Entry 5AY8 (X-ray diffraction, 2.80 A resolution); this record covers chains C and I of the 10 polymer chains in the assembly.

Chain C:
Protein: Histone H2A type 1-B/E
Organism: Homo sapiens
UniProt: P04908 (H2A1B_HUMAN); residues 0-129 here correspond to UniProt positions 1-130 (UniProt number = residue number + 1)
Sequence (133 residues; numbered -3 to 129; the number before each row is that of its first residue; numbers below 1 keep their minus sign (Gly-3 is residue -3)):
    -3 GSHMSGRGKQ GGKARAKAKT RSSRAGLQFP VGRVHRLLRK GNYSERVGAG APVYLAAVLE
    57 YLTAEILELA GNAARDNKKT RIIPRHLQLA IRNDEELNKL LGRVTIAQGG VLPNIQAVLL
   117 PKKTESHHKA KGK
Not modelled in the structure: -3 to 13, 119-129
Differences from the reference sequence: expression tag (-3 to -1)
Swiss-Prot annotation at these positions:
  - modified residue: Ser1 (N-acetylserine), Arg3 (Citrulline), Lys5 (N6-(2-hydroxyisobutyryl)lysine), Lys9 (N6-(2-hydroxyisobutyryl)lysine), Lys13 (N6-(beta-hydroxybutyryl)lysine), Lys36 (N6-(2-hydroxyisobutyryl)lysine), Lys74 (N6-(2-hydroxyisobutyryl)lysine), Lys75 (N6-(2-hydroxyisobutyryl)lysine), Lys95 (N6-(2-hydroxyisobutyryl)lysine), Gln104 (N5-methylglutamine), Lys118 (N6-(2-hydroxyisobutyryl)lysine), Lys119 (N6-crotonyllysine), Thr120 (Phosphothreonine), Lys125 (N6-crotonyllysine)
  - cross-link (Glycyl lysine isopeptide (Lys-Gly)): Lys13 (interchain with G-Cter in ubiquitin), Lys15 (interchain with G-Cter in ubiquitin), Lys119 (interchain with G-Cter in ubiquitin)

Chain I:
Molecule: 146-nt DNA strand
Organism: Homo sapiens
Sequence (146 nucleotides; numbered 1 to 146; the number before each row is that of its first residue):
     1 ATCAATATCC ACCTGCAGAT TCTACCAAAA GTGTATTTGG AAACTGCTCC ATCAAAAGGC
    61 ATGTTCAGCT GAATTCAGCT GAACATGCCT TTTGATGGAG CAGTTTCCAA ATACACTTTT
   121 GGTAGAATCT GCAGGTGGAT ATTGAT
Not modelled in the structure: 146

Chain C / chain I interface:
Pairs across the interface (13; chain C residue first):
  Ala14(C) with DG31(I), phosphate contact
  Lys15(C) with DA30(I), phosphate contact; DG31(I), hydrogen bond to the phosphate
  Thr16(C) with DA30(I), phosphate contact
  Arg17(C) with DA30(I), salt bridge to the phosphate
  Arg20(C) with DG31(I), salt bridge to the phosphate
  Gly28(C) with DA29(I), phosphate contact; DA30(I), phosphate contact
  Arg29(C) with DA29(I), phosphate contact
  Arg32(C) with DA29(I), salt bridge to the phosphate
  Arg42(C) with DT38(I), sugar contact
  Lys74(C) with DA11(I), salt bridge to the phosphate
  Arg77(C) with DA19(I), sugar contact
Other interface residues (no listed pair), chain C (12 interface residues in all): Ser18
Other interface residues (no listed pair), chain I (7 interface residues in all): DC10

In short:
12 residues of chain C and 7 residues of chain I are in contact; the contacts include 1 hydrogen bond and 4
salt bridges. Among the polar pairs are Lys15(C)-DG31(I), Arg17(C)-DA30(I) and Arg20(C)-DG31(I).
Here chain C is Histone H2A type 1-B/E and chain I is a 146-nt DNA strand, both from Homo sapiens. Entry 5AY8
(Crystal structure of human nucleosome containing H3.Y) was determined by X-ray diffraction.
